PDB entry 7OAQ | X-ray diffraction, 1.55 A resolution | chains EEE and FFF of the 3 polymer chains in the assembly

Chain EEE:
Protein: Spike protein S1
From: Severe acute respiratory syndrome coronavirus 2
Reference sequence: P0DTC2 (SPIKE_SARS2); residues 330-532 here = UniProt positions 330-532
Sequence (210 residues; row label = number of the first residue in the row):
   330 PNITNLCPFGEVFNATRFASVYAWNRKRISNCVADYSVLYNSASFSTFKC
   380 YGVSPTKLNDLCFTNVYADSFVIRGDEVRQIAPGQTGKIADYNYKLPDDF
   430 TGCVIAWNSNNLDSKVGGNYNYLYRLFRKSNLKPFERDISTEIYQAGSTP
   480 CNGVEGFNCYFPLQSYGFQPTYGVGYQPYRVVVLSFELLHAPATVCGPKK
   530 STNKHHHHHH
Unresolved in the structure: 330-333, 531-539
Disulfide bonds: Cys336-Cys361, Cys379-Cys432, Cys391-Cys525, Cys480-Cys488
Glycans and other covalent adducts: N-acetylglucosamine (NAG) linked to Asn343
Differences from the reference sequence: engineered mutation Tyr501 (Asn in P0DTC2); expression tag (533-539)
UniProt features mapped onto this chain:
  - region: Arg403 to Asp405 (Integrin-binding motif), Asn448 to Phe456 (Immunodominant HLA epitope recognized by the CD8+)
  - glycosylation (N-linked (GlcNAc...) asparagine): Asn331 (complex), Asn343 (complex)

Chain FFF:
Protein: H3
From: Lama glama
Sequence (136 residues; row label = number of the first residue in the row; numbers below 1 keep their minus sign (Met-1 is residue -1)):
    -1 MAQVQLVESGGGLVKTGGSLRLSCAASGRTFSTYSMGWFRQAPGKEREFV
    49 AGMRWTGSSTFYSDSVKGRFTVSRNNAKDTVYLHMNSLKPEDTAVYYCAI
    99 TTIVRAYYTEYTEADFGSWGQGTQVTVSSKHHHHHH
Unresolved in the structure: -1 to 0, 128-134
Disulfide bonds: Cys22-Cys96

How chain EEE and chain FFF interact:
Residue-residue contacts (34):
  Tyr449(EEE) with Ile101(FFF), hydrophobic
  Leu452(EEE) with Val102(FFF), hydrophobic
  Leu455(EEE) with Ala104(FFF), hydrophobic; Tyr105(FFF), hydrophobic
  Phe456(EEE) with Tyr105(FFF)
  Thr470(EEE) with Trp53(FFF); Thr54(FFF)
  Glu471(EEE) with Ser56(FFF), hydrogen bond
  Ile472(EEE) with Ser57(FFF)
  Gly482(EEE) with Ser56(FFF); Ser57(FFF); Thr58(FFF), hydrogen bond (backbone-backbone)
  Val483(EEE) with Thr58(FFF); Tyr60(FFF), hydrophobic; Lys65(FFF)
  Glu484(EEE) with Arg52(FFF), salt bridge; Ser57(FFF), hydrogen bond; Thr58(FFF), hydrogen bond (backbone-backbone); Phe59(FFF); Lys65(FFF); Tyr106(FFF)
  Tyr489(EEE) with Ala104(FFF); Tyr105(FFF), hydrophobic
  Phe490(EEE) with Arg52(FFF); Trp53(FFF), hydrophobic; Val102(FFF), hydrophobic; Ala104(FFF), hydrogen bond (backbone-backbone)
  Leu492(EEE) with Val102(FFF); Ala104(FFF), hydrogen bond (backbone-backbone)
  Gln493(EEE) with Val102(FFF); Arg103(FFF); Ala104(FFF), hydrogen bond (side chain-backbone)
  Ser494(EEE) with Ile101(FFF); Val102(FFF), hydrogen bond (side chain-backbone)
Also at the interface, not in a pair above, chain EEE (16 interface residues in all): Gly485

Overview:
16 residues of chain EEE face 15 of chain FFF across their interface; the contacts include 8 hydrogen bonds
and 1 salt bridge. Among the polar pairs are Glu484(EEE)-Arg52(FFF), Glu471(EEE)-Ser56(FFF) and
Glu484(EEE)-Ser57(FFF). N-acetylglucosamine is covalently linked to Asn343(EEE).
Here chain EEE is Spike protein S1 (Severe acute respiratory syndrome coronavirus 2) and chain FFF is H3 (Lama
glama). Entry 7OAQ (Nanobody H3 AND C1 bound to RBD with Kent mutation) was determined by X-ray diffraction
together with 7OAN, 7OAO, 7OAP, 7OAU and 7OAY from the same study.
